Entry 6E8G (electron microscopy, 2.90 A resolution); this record covers chains T and YA of the 72 polymer chains in the assembly.

[Chain T (and YA)]
Protein: Charged multivesicular body protein 1b
Source organism: Homo sapiens
Notes: chain YA of this document is another copy of the same molecule, construct and numbering; everything in this record applies to it too
UniProtKB: Q7LBR1 (CHM1B_HUMAN); numbering as in UniProt (aligned over 1-199)
Amino-acid sequence (199 residues; each row starts with the number of its first residue):
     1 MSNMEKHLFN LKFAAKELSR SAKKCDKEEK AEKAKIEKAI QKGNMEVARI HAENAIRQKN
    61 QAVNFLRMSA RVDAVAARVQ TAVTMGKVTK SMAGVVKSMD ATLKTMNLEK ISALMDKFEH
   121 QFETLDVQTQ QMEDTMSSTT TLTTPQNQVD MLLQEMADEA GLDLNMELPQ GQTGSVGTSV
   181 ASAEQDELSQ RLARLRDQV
Disordered / not traced: 1-3, 165-186
Differences from the reference sequence: engineered mutation Glu37 (Lys in Q7LBR1)
Curated features (UniProtKB/Swiss-Prot):
  - region: Met132 to Met156 (Interaction with IST1), Gly174 to Val199 (Interaction with SPAST), Val180 to Val199 (Interaction with VTA1), Val180 to Arg196 (Interaction with VPS4A, MITD1 and STAMBP), Ala183 to Val199 (Interaction with VPS4B)
  - motif: Asp186 to Arg196 (MIT-interacting motif)
  - mutagenesis: Asp158 to Glu159 (Diminishes interaction with VPS4B), Thr178 (T178R: Abolishes interaction with SPAST and no effect on interaction with VPS4A; when associated with R-181 and R-184), Ala181 (A181R: Abolishes interaction with SPAScT and no effect on interaction with VPS4A; when associated with R-178 and R-184), Glu184 (E184A: Decreases interaction with SPAST; E184R: Abolishes interaction with SPAST and no effect on interaction with VPS4A; when associated with R-178 and R-181), Leu188 (L188A: Abolishes interaction with SPAST and VPS4A; when associated with A-192), Leu192 (L192A: Abolishes interaction with SPAST and VPS4A; when associated with A-188; L192A: Abolishes interaction with VPS4B), Leu195 (L195A: Abolishes interaction with VPS4B)

[How chain T and chain YA interact]
Contacting residue pairs - 6 pairs, chain T then chain YA:
  Asp158(T) - Lys110(YA)
  Glu159(T) - Thr105(YA)
  Glu159(T) - Lys110(YA)  hydrogen bond (backbone-side chain)
  Ala160(T) - Lys104(YA)
  Gly161(T) - Lys104(YA)
  Gly161(T) - Asn107(YA)

[Overview]
Chain T and chain YA each contribute 4 residues to their interface; the contacts include 1 hydrogen bond. Its
one hydrogen-bonded contact is Glu159(T)-Lys110(YA). UniProt lists 8 mutagenesis sites on chain T.
Chain T and chain YA are both Charged multivesicular body protein 1b (Homo sapiens); the structure, CryoEM
reconstruction of IST1-CHMP1B copolymer filament bound to ssDNA at 2.9 Angstrom resolution, was determined by
electron microscopy.
